PDB entry 4UCG | X-ray diffraction, 2.00 A resolution | chains A and B of the 4 polymer chains in the assembly

# Chain A (and B)
Protein: Phospho-2-dehydro-3-deoxyheptonate aldolase
Source organism: Neisseria meningitidis
Notes: EC 2.5.1.54; chain B of this document is another copy of the same molecule, construct and numbering; everything in this record applies to it too
UniProt: Q9K169 (Q9K169_NEIMB); residue numbers follow UniProt; this construct covers 1-351
Sequence (351 residues; numbered 1 to 351; the number before each row is that of its first residue):
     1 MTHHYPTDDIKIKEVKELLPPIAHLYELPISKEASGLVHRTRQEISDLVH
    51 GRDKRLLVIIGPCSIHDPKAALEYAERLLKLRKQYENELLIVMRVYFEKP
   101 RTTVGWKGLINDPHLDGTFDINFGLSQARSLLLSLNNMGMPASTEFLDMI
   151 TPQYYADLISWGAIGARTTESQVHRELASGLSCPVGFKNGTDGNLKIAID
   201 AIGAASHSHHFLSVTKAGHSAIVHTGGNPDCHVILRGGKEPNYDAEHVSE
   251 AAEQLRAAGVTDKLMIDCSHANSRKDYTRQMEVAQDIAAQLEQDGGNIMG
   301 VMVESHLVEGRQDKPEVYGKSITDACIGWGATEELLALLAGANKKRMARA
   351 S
Not modelled in the structure: 1-14, 351 (chain B: 1-15, 350-351)
Construct notes: engineered mutation Ser126 (Arg in Q9K169)
Metal / ion sites: Mn2+: Cys63, His270, Glu304, Asp324 (together with phosphoenolpyruvate)
Ligand contacts: phosphoenolpyruvate (PEP): Cys63, Arg94, Tyr96, Lys99, Pro100, Glu145, Gly165, Ala166, Arg167, Lys188, Arg236, Asp267, His270, Met302, Glu304
Reported in the primary citation:
  - conformationally variable residues (side-chain flip): Tyr26, His219

# Interface between chain A and chain B
Residue-residue contacts - 77 pairs, chain A then chain B:
  Leu18(A) - Leu212(B)  hydrophobic
  Leu18(A) - Ser220(B)
  Leu18(A) - Ala221(B)
  Lys99(A) - Gln172(B)  hydrogen bond (backbone-side chain)
  Pro100(A) - Gln172(B)
  Arg101(A) - Gln172(B)  hydrogen bond (backbone-side chain)
  Arg101(A) - Arg175(B)
  Thr102(A) - Arg175(B)  hydrogen bond (backbone-side chain)
  Thr102(A) - Asp200(B)
  Thr103(A) - Asp200(B)
  Thr103(A) - Ala204(B)
  Val104(A) - Ala204(B)  hydrophobic
  Val104(A) - His207(B)
  Lys107(A) - Gln172(B)
  Lys107(A) - Glu176(B)  salt bridge
  Lys107(A) - His209(B)  hydrogen bond
  Lys107(A) - His210(B)
  Asn111(A) - His210(B)  hydrogen bond (side chain-backbone)
  Phe119(A) - His210(B)
  Ile121(A) - Ile222(B)  hydrophobic
  Leu147(A) - Gln172(B)
  Leu147(A) - Val173(B)
  Asp148(A) - Val173(B)
  Met149(A) - Met149(B)  hydrophobic
  Ile150(A) - Leu212(B)
  Ile150(A) - Ser213(B)
  Thr151(A) - Leu212(B)
  Arg167(A) - Glu170(B)
  Arg167(A) - Ser171(B)
  Thr168(A) - Ser171(B)
  Glu170(A) - Arg167(B)
  Glu170(A) - Thr191(B)  hydrogen bond
  Ser171(A) - Arg167(B)
  Ser171(A) - Thr168(B)
  Ser171(A) - His174(B)
  Gln172(A) - Lys99(B)  hydrogen bond (side chain-backbone)
  Gln172(A) - Pro100(B)
  Gln172(A) - Arg101(B)  hydrogen bond (side chain-backbone)
  Gln172(A) - Lys107(B)
  Gln172(A) - Leu147(B)
  Val173(A) - Leu147(B)
  Val173(A) - Asp148(B)
  Val173(A) - His174(B)
  His174(A) - Ser171(B)
  His174(A) - Val173(B)
  Arg175(A) - Arg101(B)
  Arg175(A) - Thr102(B)  hydrogen bond (side chain-backbone)
  Glu176(A) - Lys107(B)  salt bridge
  Thr191(A) - Glu170(B)  hydrogen bond
  Asp192(A) - Asn194(B)  hydrogen bond
  Asn194(A) - Asp192(B)  hydrogen bond
  Asp200(A) - Thr102(B)
  Asp200(A) - Thr103(B)
  Ala204(A) - Thr103(B)
  Ala204(A) - Val104(B)  hydrophobic
  His207(A) - Val104(B)
  His209(A) - Lys107(B)  hydrogen bond
  His210(A) - Lys107(B)
  His210(A) - Asn111(B)  hydrogen bond (backbone-side chain)
  His210(A) - Phe119(B)
  Leu212(A) - Ile121(B)  hydrophobic
  Leu212(A) - Ile150(B)
  Leu212(A) - Thr151(B)
  Ser213(A) - Ile150(B)
  Val214(A) - Val214(B)  hydrophobic
  Val214(A) - Ser220(B)
  Ala217(A) - His219(B)
  Gly218(A) - His219(B)  hydrogen bond (backbone-side chain)
  Gly218(A) - Ser220(B)  hydrogen bond (backbone-backbone)
  His219(A) - Ala217(B)
  His219(A) - Gly218(B)  hydrogen bond (side chain-backbone)
  His219(A) - His219(B)  hydrogen bond
  Ser220(A) - Leu18(B)
  Ser220(A) - Val214(B)
  Ser220(A) - Gly218(B)  hydrogen bond (backbone-backbone)
  Ala221(A) - Leu18(B)
  Ile222(A) - Lys16(B)
Other interface residues (no listed pair), chain A (46 interface residues in all): Lys16, Asn122, Gly203, Phe211
Other interface residues (no listed pair), chain B (46 interface residues in all): Lys196, Gly203, Phe211

# In short
The chain A/chain B interface involves 46 residues from each chain, with 19 hydrogen bonds and 2 salt bridges.
Polar contacts include Lys107(A)-Glu176(B), Lys99(A)-Gln172(B) and Arg101(A)-Gln172(B). Bound to chain A:
phosphoenolpyruvate. Cys63(A), His270(A), Glu304(A) and Asp324(A) coordinate Mn2+. The paper reports
conformational variability at Tyr26(A) and His219(A).
Both chains are Phospho-2-dehydro-3-deoxyheptonate aldolase (Neisseria meningitidis). Entry 4UCG (NmeDAH7PS
R126S variant) was determined by X-ray diffraction, deposited together with 5DCE.
